9BK5 - chains A and B; structure by X-ray diffraction, 2.68 A resolution.

Chain A:
Molecule: LNG binder
Source organism: synthetic construct
Chain sequence (121 residues; numbered -3 to 117; the number before each row is that of its first residue; numbers below 1 keep their minus sign (Met-3 is residue -3)):
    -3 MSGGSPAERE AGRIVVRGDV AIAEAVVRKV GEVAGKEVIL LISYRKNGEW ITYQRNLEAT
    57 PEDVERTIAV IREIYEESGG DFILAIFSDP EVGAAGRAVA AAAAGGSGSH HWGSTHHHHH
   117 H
Not modelled in the structure: -3 to 7, 86-117

Chain B:
Molecule: Alpha-cobratoxin
Source organism: Naja kaouthia
UniProt: P01391 (3L21_NAJKA); residues 101-171 here correspond to UniProt positions 1-71 (UniProt number = residue number - 100)
Chain sequence (71 residues; numbered 101 to 171; the number before each row is that of its first residue):
   101 IRCFITPDIT SKDCPNGHVC YTKTWCDAFC SIRGKRVDLG CAATCPTVKT GVDIQCCSTD
   161 NCNPFPTRKR P
Not modelled in the structure: 169-171
Disulfides: Cys103-Cys120, Cys114-Cys141, Cys126-Cys130, Cys145-Cys156, Cys157-Cys162

Chain A / chain B interface:
Contacting residue pairs - 28 pairs, chain A then chain B:
  Ser39(A) - Pro107(B)  hydrogen bond (side chain-backbone)
  Tyr40(A) - Arg133(B)  hydrogen bond
  Trp46(A) - Pro107(B)  hydrophobic
  Ile47(A) - Arg136(B)
  Thr48(A) - Pro107(B)
  Thr48(A) - Arg136(B)
  Thr48(A) - Val137(B)  hydrogen bond (backbone-backbone)
  Tyr49(A) - Asp127(B)  hydrogen bond
  Tyr49(A) - Phe129(B)
  Tyr49(A) - Arg133(B)  hydrogen bond
  Tyr49(A) - Gly134(B)
  Tyr49(A) - Lys135(B)
  Tyr49(A) - Arg136(B)
  Gln50(A) - Gly134(B)
  Gln50(A) - Lys135(B)  hydrogen bond (backbone-backbone)
  Gln50(A) - Val137(B)
  Gln50(A) - Phe165(B)
  Gln50(A) - Thr167(B)  hydrogen bond
  Arg51(A) - Ile132(B)  hydrogen bond (side chain-backbone)
  Arg51(A) - Arg133(B)
  Val66(A) - Ile132(B)
  Val66(A) - Arg133(B)
  Glu69(A) - Arg133(B)  salt bridge
  Ile70(A) - Arg133(B)
  Glu73(A) - Arg133(B)  salt bridge
  Phe83(A) - Phe165(B)  hydrophobic
  Phe83(A) - Pro166(B)  hydrophobic
  Asp85(A) - Pro166(B)
Interface residues without a listed pair, chain A (16 interface residues in all): Leu37, Ile79
Interface residues without a listed pair, chain B (14 interface residues in all): Thr106, Ile109
Interface features reported in the paper:
  - specific contacts: Tyr40(A)-Arg133(B) (hydrogen bond), Tyr49(A)-Arg133(B) (hydrogen bond), Glu69(A)-Arg133(B) (hydrogen bond)
  - interface residues, chain B: Arg133(B)

Overview:
16 residues of chain A face 14 of chain B across their interface; the contacts include 8 hydrogen bonds and 2
salt bridges. Polar contacts include Glu69(A)-Arg133(B), Glu73(A)-Arg133(B) and Ser39(A)-Pro107(B). The
authors report hydrogen bonds between Tyr40(A) and Arg133(B), Tyr49(A) and Arg133(B) and Glu69(A) and
Arg133(B). The paper reports the interface residue Arg133(B).
Here chain A is LNG binder (synthetic construct) and chain B is Alpha-cobratoxin (Naja kaouthia). Entry 9BK5
(Structure of LNG binder complex) was determined by X-ray diffraction together with 9BK6 and 9BK7 from the
same study.
